Entry 4BY6 (X-ray diffraction, 2.80 A resolution); this record covers chains E and F of the 3 polymer chains in the assembly.

# Chain E
Protein: General negative regulator of transcription subunit 2
Source organism: Saccharomyces cerevisiae
UniProt: P06100 (NOT2_YEAST); residue numbers follow UniProt; this construct covers 1-191
Amino-acid sequence (191 residues; numbered 1 to 191; the number before each row is that of its first residue):
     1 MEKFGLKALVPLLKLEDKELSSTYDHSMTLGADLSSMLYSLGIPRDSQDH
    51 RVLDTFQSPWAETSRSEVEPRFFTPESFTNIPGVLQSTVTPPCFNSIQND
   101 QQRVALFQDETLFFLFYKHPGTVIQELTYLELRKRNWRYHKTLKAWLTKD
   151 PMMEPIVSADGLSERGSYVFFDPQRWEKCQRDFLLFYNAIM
Not modelled in the structure: 1-3, 14-29, 44-47
What the authors report for this chain:
  - mutagenesis - L34E/M37E, F114E/L115E: decreased growth
  - mutagenesis - L34E/M37E, F114E/L115E: decreased expression

# Chain F
Protein: General negative regulator of transcription subunit 5
Source organism: Saccharomyces cerevisiae
UniProt: Q12514 (NOT5_YEAST); numbering as in UniProt (aligned over 299-560)
Amino-acid sequence (262 residues; each row starts with the number of its first residue):
   299 FDNSTLGTPTTHVSMKKKESENDSEQQLNFPPDRTDEIRKTIQHDVETNA
   349 AFQNPLFNDELKYWLDSKRYLMQPLQEMSPKMVSQLESSLLNCPDSLDAD
   399 SPCLYTKPLSLPHPTSIFFPNEPIRFVYPYDVPLNLTNNENDTDNKFGKD
   449 SKAKSKKDDDIYSRTSLARIFMKFDLDTLFFIFYHYQGSYEQFLAARELF
   499 KNRNWLFNKVDRCWYYKEIEKLPPGMGKSEEESWRYFDYKKSWLARRCGN
   549 DFVYNEEDFEKL
Not modelled in the structure: 299-345, 428-453, 517-529
Swiss-Prot annotation at these positions:
  - modified residue: T306 (Phosphothreonine), S377 (Phosphoserine)
  - cross-link: K338 (Glycyl lysine isopeptide (Lys-Gly) (interchain with G-Cter in ubiquitin))

# How chain E and chain F interact
Contacting residue pairs - 149 pairs, chain E then chain F:
  Y39(E) with Y426(F)
  G42(E) with R462(F)
  D49(E) with D457(F)
  H50(E) with D457(F); D458(F); I459(F); R462(F)
  R51(E) with I459(F)
  D54(E) with I459(F)
  T55(E) with I459(F)
  Q57(E) with S394(F)
  W60(E) with C391(F), hydrophobic
  T63(E) with P392(F), hydrogen bond (side chain-backbone); D393(F); S394(F), hydrogen bond (backbone-backbone)
  R65(E) with D393(F), salt bridge; S394(F), hydrogen bond (backbone-side chain); R423(F)
  S66(E) with S394(F), hydrogen bond; L395(F); R423(F)
  E67(E) with F424(F); T463(F); S464(F), hydrogen bond
  V68(E) with S394(F); D398(F)
  E69(E) with D398(F), hydrogen bond (backbone-side chain); S399(F); Y488(F)
  P70(E) with Y460(F), hydrophobic; Y488(F)
  R71(E) with Y460(F), hydrogen bond (backbone-side chain)
  F72(E) with Y460(F); S487(F); Y488(F), hydrophobic; F491(F), hydrophobic
  F73(E) with F491(F)
  P75(E) with E558(F)
  S77(E) with F505(F); R510(F), hydrogen bond (backbone-side chain); E558(F), hydrogen bond
  F78(E) with F481(F), hydrophobic; Q485(F); Q490(F), hydrogen bond (backbone-side chain); A494(F), hydrophobic; F505(F), hydrophobic
  T79(E) with Q485(F); R510(F), hydrogen bond (backbone-side chain)
  N80(E) with Q485(F), hydrogen bond (backbone-side chain); R510(F)
  I81(E) with F481(F), hydrophobic; Y482(F), hydrophobic; Q485(F), hydrogen bond (backbone-side chain); R510(F); Y537(F)
  P82(E) with Y537(F), hydrogen bond (backbone-side chain)
  G83(E) with K538(F)
  V84(E) with Y482(F), hydrophobic; H483(F); Y537(F), hydrophobic
  L85(E) with Y537(F), hydrogen bond (backbone-backbone); K538(F), hydrogen bond (backbone-backbone); K539(F); W541(F), hydrophobic
  Q86(E) with K538(F), hydrogen bond (backbone-backbone); K539(F)
  P91(E) with K405(F)
  P92(E) with L407(F); Y482(F); H483(F); Q485(F)
  C93(E) with L407(F)
  F94(E) with L407(F), hydrogen bond (backbone-backbone); S408(F), hydrogen bond (backbone-side chain); L409(F); F479(F), hydrophobic; H483(F)
  N95(E) with S408(F); L409(F), hydrogen bond (side chain-backbone)
  I97(E) with H411(F)
  L106(E) with W541(F)
  F107(E) with D475(F); F479(F), hydrophobic; W541(F)
  Q108(E) with D473(F); D475(F), hydrogen bond (backbone-side chain)
  E110(E) with D473(F); T476(F)
  T111(E) with D475(F), hydrogen bond; T476(F), hydrogen bond; F479(F)
  F114(E) with F472(F), hydrophobic; I480(F), hydrophobic; Y484(F)
  L115(E) with F479(F), hydrophobic; Y484(F)
  F116(E) with F417(F), hydrophobic; P418(F)
  Y117(E) with P418(F), hydrophobic; P421(F); I422(F), hydrogen bond (backbone-backbone)
  K118(E) with P421(F); Y484(F)
  H119(E) with L407(F); Y484(F), hydrogen bond
  P120(E) with P418(F); N419(F); E420(F); P421(F)
  G121(E) with P410(F); H411(F), hydrogen bond (backbone-backbone); T413(F)
  T122(E) with S408(F); L409(F); H411(F); T413(F)
  V123(E) with S408(F), hydrogen bond (backbone-side chain); L409(F), hydrogen bond (backbone-backbone); H411(F)
  I124(E) with S408(F), hydrogen bond (backbone-side chain)
  Q125(E) with T413(F); F417(F); P418(F), hydrogen bond (side chain-backbone)
  E126(E) with H411(F)
  Y129(E) with F417(F), hydrophobic
  Y139(E) with F416(F), hydrogen bond (side chain-backbone); F417(F); P418(F)
  K141(E) with F416(F)
  K144(E) with I415(F); F416(F), hydrogen bond (side chain-backbone); F417(F), hydrogen bond (side chain-backbone)
  P173(E) with I422(F), hydrophobic; F424(F); I468(F)
  Q174(E) with I422(F); R423(F), hydrogen bond (side chain-backbone); F424(F); V425(F), hydrogen bond (side chain-backbone); P427(F); I468(F)
  R175(E) with P427(F); K471(F), hydrogen bond (backbone-side chain)
  W176(E) with I468(F), hydrophobic; K471(F); F472(F)
  E177(E) with K471(F), salt bridge
  M191(E) with S414(F), hydrogen bond; F417(F), hydrophobic
Other interface residues (no listed pair), chain E (69 interface residues in all): Q48, S58, S64, T74, E76
Other interface residues (no listed pair), chain F (69 interface residues in all): A397, P406, P412, S461, G486, E489, K507, S540, L560

# In short
The chain E/chain F interface involves 69 residues from each chain, with 37 hydrogen bonds and 2 salt bridges.
Polar pairs include R65(E)-D393(F), E177(E)-K471(F) and T63(E)-P392(F). From the paper: L34E/M37E and
F114E/L115E of chain E reduce growth; L34E/M37E and F114E/L115E of chain E reduce expression.
Here chain E is General negative regulator of transcription subunit 2 and chain F is General negative
regulator of transcription subunit 5, both from Saccharomyces cerevisiae. Entry 4BY6 (Yeast Not1-Not2-Not5
complex) was determined by X-ray diffraction.
